Entry 6PPB (electron microscopy, 4.30 A resolution (low resolution: residue-level contacts below are approximate; hydrogen-bond / salt-bridge calls are withheld)); this record covers chains 5 and 6 of the 19 polymer chains in the assembly.

[Chain 5]
Name: Triplex capsid protein 1
From: Human herpesvirus 8
UniProtKB: Q76RF6 (Q76RF6_HHV8); residues 1-331 here = UniProt positions 1-331
Chain sequence (331 residues; each row starts with the number of its first residue):
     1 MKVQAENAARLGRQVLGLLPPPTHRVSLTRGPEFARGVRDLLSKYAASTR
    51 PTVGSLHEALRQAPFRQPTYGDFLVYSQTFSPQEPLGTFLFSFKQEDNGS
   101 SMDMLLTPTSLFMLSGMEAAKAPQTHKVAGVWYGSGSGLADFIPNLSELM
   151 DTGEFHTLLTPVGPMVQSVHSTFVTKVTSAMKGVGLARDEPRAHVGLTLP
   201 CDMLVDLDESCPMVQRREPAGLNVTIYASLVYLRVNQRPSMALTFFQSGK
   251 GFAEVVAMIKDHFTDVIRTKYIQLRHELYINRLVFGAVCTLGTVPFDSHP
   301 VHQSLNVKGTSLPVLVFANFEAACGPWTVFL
Disordered / not traced: 1-51, 209-216, 307-310
What the authors report for this chain:
  - mutagenesis - L278R/I280R/L283E, I280R: decreased growth

[Chain 6]
Name: Triplex capsid protein 2
From: Human herpesvirus 8
UniProtKB: Q98832 (Q98832_HHV8); residue numbers follow UniProt; this construct covers 1-305
Chain sequence (305 residues; numbered 1 to 305; the number before each row is that of its first residue):
     1 MALDKSIVVNLTSRLFADELAALQSKIGSVLPLGDCHRLQNIQALGLGCV
    51 CSRETSPDYIQIMQYLSKCTLAVLEEVRPDSLRLTRMDPSDNLQIKNVYA
   101 PFFQWDSNTQLAVLPPLFSRKDSTIVLESNGFDIVFPMVVPQQLGHAILQ
   151 QLLVYHIYSKISAGAPGDVNMAELDLYTTNVSFMGRTYRLDVDNTDPRTA
   201 LRVLDDLSMYLCILSALVPRGCLRLLTALVRHDRHPLTEVFEGVVPDEVT
   251 RIDLDQLSVPDDITRMRVMFSYLQSLSSIFNLGPRLHVYAYSAETLAASC
   301 WYSPR
Disordered / not traced: 1, 164-173
Differences from the reference sequence: conflict Leu11 (Phe in Q98832), Leu117 (Phe in Q98832), Ile134 (Pro in Q98832), Gly167 (Asp in Q98832)

[Chain 5 / chain 6 interface]
Residue-residue contacts - 43 pairs, chain 5 then chain 6:
  Arg217(5) with Gln43(6); Cys49(6)
  Pro219(5) with Gly34(6); Tyr65(6); Lys68(6); Cys69(6)
  Ala220(5) with Gly34(6); Asp35(6)
  Gly221(5) with Lys68(6)
  Leu222(5) with Arg86(6); Pro89(6)
  Thr225(5) with Arg305(6)
  Tyr227(5) with Arg305(6)
  Lys250(5) with Ser67(6); Lys68(6)
  Gly251(5) with Arg305(6)
  Phe252(5) with Ser277(6); Ser278(6); Asn281(6); Arg305(6)
  Ala253(5) with Asn281(6)
  Glu254(5) with Gln64(6); Lys68(6)
  Val256(5) with Ser278(6)
  Ala257(5) with Arg202(6)
  Lys260(5) with Asp206(6); Met209(6); Tyr210(6)
  Asp261(5) with Arg202(6)
  Ile280(5) with Thr264(6)
  Asn281(5) with Arg267(6)
  Leu283(5) with Ile213(6); Leu217(6); Tyr272(6)
  Val284(5) with Tyr272(6)
  Trp327(5) with Gln274(6)
  Val329(5) with Ser271(6); Ser275(6)
  Phe330(5) with Tyr210(6)
  Leu331(5) with Met209(6); Tyr210(6); Ile213(6); Tyr272(6)
Other interface residues (no listed pair), chain 5 (28 interface residues in all): Glu154, Ser248, Gly249, Thr328
Other interface residues (no listed pair), chain 6 (31 interface residues in all): Cys36, Thr70, Arg265, Val268

[Overview]
28 residues of chain 5 face 31 of chain 6 across their interface. The paper reports that L278R/I280R/L283E and
I280R of chain 5 reduce growth.
Chain 5 is Triplex capsid protein 1 and chain 6 is Triplex capsid protein 2, both from Human herpesvirus 8;
the structure, Kaposi's sarcoma-associated herpesvirus (KSHV), C5 portal vertex structure, was determined by
electron microscopy (same publication as 6PPD, 6PPH and 6PPI).
